PDB entry 4AYW | X-ray diffraction, 3.30 A resolution | chain A

[Chain A]
Name: ATP-binding cassette sub-family B member 10
From: Homo sapiens
Notes: fragment: abc transporter, residues 1-5, 126-738
Reference sequence: Q9NRK6 (ABCBA_HUMAN); the construct lacks a stretch of the UniProt sequence, so the offset changes along the chain: 121-125 = UniProt 1-5; 126-738 = UniProt 126-738
Amino-acid sequence (619 residues; row label = number of the first residue in the row):
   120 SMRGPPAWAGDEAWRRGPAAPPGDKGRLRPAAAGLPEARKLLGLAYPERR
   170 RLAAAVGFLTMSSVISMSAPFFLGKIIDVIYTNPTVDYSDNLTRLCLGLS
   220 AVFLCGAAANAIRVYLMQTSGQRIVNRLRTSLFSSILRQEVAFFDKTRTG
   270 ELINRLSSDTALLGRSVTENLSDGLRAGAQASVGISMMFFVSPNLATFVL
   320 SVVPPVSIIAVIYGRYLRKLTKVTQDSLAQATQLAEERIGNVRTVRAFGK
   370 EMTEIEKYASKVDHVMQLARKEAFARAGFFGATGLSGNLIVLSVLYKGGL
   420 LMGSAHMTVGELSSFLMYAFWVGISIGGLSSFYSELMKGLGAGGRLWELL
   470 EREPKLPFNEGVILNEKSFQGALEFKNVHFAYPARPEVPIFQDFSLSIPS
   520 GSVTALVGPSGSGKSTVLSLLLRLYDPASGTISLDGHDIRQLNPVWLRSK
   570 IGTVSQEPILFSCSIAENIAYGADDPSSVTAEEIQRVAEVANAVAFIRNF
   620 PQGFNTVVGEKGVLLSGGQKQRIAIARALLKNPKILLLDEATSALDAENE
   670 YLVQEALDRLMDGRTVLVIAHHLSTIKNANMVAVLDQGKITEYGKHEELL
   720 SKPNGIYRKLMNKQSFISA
Unresolved in the structure: 120-153, 660-663, 718-738
Differences from the reference sequence: expression tag (120); cloning artifact (691)
Small-molecule neighbours: AMP-PNP (ANP; phosphoaminophosphonic acid-adenylate ester): Asp264, Tyr501, Ala503, Arg504, Ile509, Pro528, Ser529, Gly530, Ser531, Gly532, Lys533, Ser534, Thr535, Tyr544
Reported in the primary citation:
  - mutagenesis - E659Q: abolished catalytic activity
  - catalytic residues: Glu659

[Overview]
Ligands of chain A: AMP-PNP. From the paper: the catalytic residue Glu659; E659Q abolishes catalytic activity.
Chain A is ATP-binding cassette sub-family B member 10 (Homo sapiens); the structure, Structure of the human
mitochondrial abc transporter, ABCB10 (plate form), was determined by X-ray diffraction (same publication as
3ZDQ, 4AYT and 4AYX).
